PDB entry 2Y7H | electron microscopy, 18.00 A resolution (very low resolution: no residue pairs are listed; an interface is given only as per-side residue counts) | chains A and D of the 5 polymer chains in the assembly

# Chain A
Protein: Type-1 restriction enzyme ecoki specificity protein
Source organism: Escherichia coli
Notes: EC 3.1.21.3
UniProt: P05719 (T1SK_ECOLI); residues 1-464 here = UniProt positions 1-464
Chain sequence (464 residues; each row starts with the number of its first residue):
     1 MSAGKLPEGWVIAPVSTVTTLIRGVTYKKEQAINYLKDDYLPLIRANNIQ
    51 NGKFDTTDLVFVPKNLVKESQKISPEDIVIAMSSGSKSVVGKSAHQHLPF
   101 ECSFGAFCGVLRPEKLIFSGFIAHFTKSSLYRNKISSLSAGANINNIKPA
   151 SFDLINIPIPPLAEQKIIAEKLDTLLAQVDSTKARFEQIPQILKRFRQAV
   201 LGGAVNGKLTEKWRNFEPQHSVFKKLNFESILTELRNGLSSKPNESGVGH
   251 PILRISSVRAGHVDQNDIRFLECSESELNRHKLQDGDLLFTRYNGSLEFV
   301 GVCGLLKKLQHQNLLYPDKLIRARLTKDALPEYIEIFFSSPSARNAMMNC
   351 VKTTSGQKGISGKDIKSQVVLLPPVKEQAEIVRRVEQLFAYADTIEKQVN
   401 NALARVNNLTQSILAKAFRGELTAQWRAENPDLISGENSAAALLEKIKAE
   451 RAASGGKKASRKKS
What the authors report for this chain:
  - mutagenesis - S139P, G141A, G141V: decreased catalytic activity (citing earlier work)
  - binding site for the 20-nt DNA strand: Asn145
  - binding site for the 20-nt DNA strand (chain D): Gln357

# Chain D
Molecule: 20-nt DNA strand
Sequence (20 nucleotides; row label = number of the first residue in the row):
     1 GTTCAACGTCGACGTGCAAC

# Interface between chain A and chain D
At this resolution (18 A) residue pairs are not listed: 25 residues of chain A and 13 of chain D lie at the interface.

# Summary
25 residues of chain A and 13 residues of chain D are in contact. The paper reports a binding site for the
20-nt DNA strand at Asn145(A); S139P, G141A and G141V of chain A reduce catalytic activity.
Chain A is Type-1 restriction enzyme ecoki specificity protein (Escherichia coli) and chain D is a 20-nt DNA
strand; the structure, Atomic model of the DNA-bound methylase complex from the Type I
restriction-modification enzyme EcoKI (M2S1). Based ..., was determined by electron microscopy, deposited
together with 2Y7C.
